1NPF - chain A; structure by X-ray diffraction, 1.90 A resolution.

[Chain A]
Protein: Myoglobin
Source organism: Equus caballus
Reference sequence: P68082 (MYG_HORSE); residue numbers follow UniProt; this construct covers 1-153
Amino-acid sequence (153 residues; row label = number of the first residue in the row):
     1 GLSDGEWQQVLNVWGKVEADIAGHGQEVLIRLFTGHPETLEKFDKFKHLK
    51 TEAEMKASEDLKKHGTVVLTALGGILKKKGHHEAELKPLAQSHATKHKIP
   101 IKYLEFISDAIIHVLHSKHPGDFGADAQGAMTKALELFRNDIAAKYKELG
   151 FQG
Disordered / not traced: 153
Bound ions: heme Fe: His93 (together with nitric oxide)
Residues lining bound ligands:
  - heme (HEM): Leu32, Thr39, Lys42, Phe43, Lys45, His64, Val67, Val68, Ala71, Leu72, Leu89, Ser92, His93, His97, Ile99, Tyr103, Leu104, Ile107, Phe138
  - nitric oxide (NO): Leu29, Phe43, His64, Val68, His93

[Overview]
Chain A binds heme and nitric oxide.
Chain A is Myoglobin (Equus caballus); the structure, Myoglobin (horse heart) wild-type complexed with nitric
oxide, was determined by X-ray diffraction, deposited together with 1NPG.
